Entry 5FW5 (X-ray diffraction, 1.92 A resolution); this record covers chains A and B of the 3 polymer chains in the assembly.

== Chain A (and B) ==
Name: Ras gtpase-activating protein-binding protein 1
Source organism: Homo sapiens
Notes: EC 3.6.4.12, 3.6.4.13; fragment: ntf2-like, residues 1-139; chain B of this document is another copy of the same molecule, construct and numbering; everything in this record applies to it too
Reference sequence: Q13283 (G3BP1_HUMAN); residue numbers follow UniProt; this construct covers 1-139
Sequence (140 residues; row label = number of the first residue in the row; numbering starts at 0):
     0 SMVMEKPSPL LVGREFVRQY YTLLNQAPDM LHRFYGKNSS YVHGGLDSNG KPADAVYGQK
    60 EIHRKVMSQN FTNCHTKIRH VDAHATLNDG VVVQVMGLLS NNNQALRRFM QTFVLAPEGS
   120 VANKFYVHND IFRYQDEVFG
Construct notes: expression tag (0)
Bound ions: K+ near Tyr-56 (its only coordinating residue here)
Swiss-Prot annotation at these positions:
  - cross-link (Glycyl lysine isopeptide (Lys-Gly)): Lys-36 (interchain with G-Cter in ubiquitin), Lys-50 (interchain with G-Cter in ubiquitin), Lys-59 (interchain with G-Cter in ubiquitin), Lys-64 (interchain with G-Cter in ubiquitin), Lys-76 (interchain with G-Cter in ubiquitin), Lys-123 (interchain with G-Cter in ubiquitin)
  - natural variant: Arg-78 (R78C: Found in a patient with a neurodevelopmental disorder; uncertain significance), Arg-132 (R132I: Found in a patient with a neurodevelopmental disorder; uncertain significance)
  - mutagenesis: Phe-15 (F15W: Decreased interaction with USP10), Phe-33 (F33W: Abolished interaction with CAPRIN1 and ability to undergo liquid-liquid phase separation. Abolished interaction with USP10), Lys-36 (K36R: In 10KR; abolished ubiquitination in response to heat shock, leading to decreased stress granule disassembly when associated with R-50, R-59, R-64, R-76, R-123, R-353, R-357, R-376 and R-393 ...), Lys-50 (K50R: In 10KR; abolished ubiquitination in response to heat shock, leading to decreased stress granule disassembly when associated with R-36, R-59, R-64, R-76, R-123, R-353, R-357, R-376 and R-393 ...), Lys-59 (K59R: In 10KR; abolished ubiquitination in response to heat shock, leading to decreased stress granule disassembly when associated with R-36, R-50, R-64, R-76, R-123, R-353, R-357, R-376 and R-393 ...), Lys-64 (K64R: In 10KR; abolished ubiquitination in response to heat shock, leading to decreased stress granule disassembly when associated with R-36, R-50, R-59, R-76, R-123, R-353, R-357, R-376 and R-393 ...), Lys-76 (K76R: In 10KR; abolished ubiquitination in response to heat shock, leading to decreased stress granule disassembly when associated with R-36, R-50, R-59, R-64, R-123, R-353, R-357, R-376 and R-393 ...), Lys-123 (K123R: In 10KR; abolished ubiquitination in response to heat shock, leading to decreased stress granule disassembly when associated with R-36, R-50, R-59, R-64, R-76, R-353, R-357, R-376 and R-393 ...), Phe-124 (F124W: Does not affect interaction with USP10)
What the authors report for this chain:
  - mutagenesis - F33W: abolished binding to FGDF-containing proteins (citing earlier work)
  - mutagenesis - F15A: decreased binding to DSGFSFGSK (citing earlier work)
  - mutagenesis - F124W: unchanged binding to FGDF-motifs (citing earlier work)

== Chain A / chain B interface ==
Residue-residue contacts (63; chain A residue first):
  Ser-39(A) / His-83(B)
  Pro-51(A) / His-79(B)
  Ala-54(A) / His-83(B)
  His-79(A) / Arg-132(B)
  Asp-81(A) / Ile-130(B)
  Asp-81(A) / Arg-132(B)  salt bridge
  His-83(A) / Val-41(B)
  His-83(A) / Ile-130(B)
  Ala-84(A) / His-127(B)
  Ala-84(A) / Asn-128(B)  hydrogen bond (backbone-side chain)
  Thr-85(A) / His-127(B)
  Thr-85(A) / Asn-128(B)
  Leu-86(A) / Asn-37(B)
  Leu-86(A) / Ala-115(B)  hydrophobic
  Leu-86(A) / Tyr-125(B)
  Leu-86(A) / His-127(B)
  Asn-87(A) / Asn-87(B)
  Val-91(A) / Thr-111(B)
  Val-91(A) / Asn-128(B)
  Gln-93(A) / Met-109(B)
  Gln-93(A) / Thr-111(B)  hydrogen bond
  Gln-93(A) / Ile-130(B)  hydrogen bond (side chain-backbone)
  Gln-93(A) / Arg-132(B)
  Met-95(A) / Met-109(B)  hydrophobic
  Met-95(A) / Arg-132(B)
  Met-95(A) / Gln-134(B)
  Arg-107(A) / Gln-134(B)
  Met-109(A) / Gln-93(B)  hydrogen bond (backbone-side chain)
  Met-109(A) / Met-95(B)  hydrophobic
  Met-109(A) / Phe-108(B)
  Met-109(A) / Met-109(B)  hydrophobic
  Met-109(A) / Gln-134(B)
  Gln-110(A) / Gln-93(B)
  Gln-110(A) / Met-109(B)
  Thr-111(A) / Val-91(B)
  Thr-111(A) / Gln-93(B)  hydrogen bond
  Thr-111(A) / Thr-111(B)  hydrogen bond
  Val-113(A) / Val-91(B)  hydrophobic
  Ala-115(A) / Leu-86(B)  hydrophobic
  Tyr-125(A) / Leu-86(B)
  His-127(A) / Ala-84(B)
  His-127(A) / Thr-85(B)
  His-127(A) / Leu-86(B)
  Asn-128(A) / His-83(B)
  Asn-128(A) / Ala-84(B)  hydrogen bond (side chain-backbone)
  Asn-128(A) / Thr-85(B)
  Asn-128(A) / Val-91(B)
  Ile-130(A) / Asp-81(B)
  Ile-130(A) / His-83(B)
  Ile-130(A) / Gln-93(B)
  Arg-132(A) / His-79(B)
  Arg-132(A) / Asp-81(B)  salt bridge
  Arg-132(A) / Met-95(B)
  Gln-134(A) / Arg-107(B)
  Gln-134(A) / Gln-134(B)  hydrogen bond
  Val-137(A) / Arg-78(B)
  Val-137(A) / His-79(B)
  Val-137(A) / Met-95(B)  hydrophobic
  Phe-138(A) / Arg-78(B)
  Phe-138(A) / Met-95(B)  hydrophobic
  Phe-138(A) / Gly-96(B)
  Phe-138(A) / Arg-107(B)
  Phe-138(A) / Phe-108(B)
Also at the interface, not in a pair above, chain A (31 interface residues in all): Val-41, Tyr-56, Val-94, Tyr-133
Also at the interface, not in a pair above, chain B (32 interface residues in all): Ser-39, Ala-54, Leu-97, Gln-110, Val-113, Phe-131, Tyr-133

== Summary ==
31 residues of chain A and 32 residues of chain B are in contact, with 8 hydrogen bonds and 2 salt bridges.
Polar contacts include Asp-81(A)/Arg-132(B), Ala-84(A)/Asn-128(B) and Gln-93(A)/Thr-111(B). UniProt lists 9
mutagenesis sites on chain A. From the paper: F33W of chain A abolishes binding to FGDF-containing proteins;
F15A of chain A reduces binding to DSGFSFGSK.
Both chains are Ras gtpase-activating protein-binding protein 1 (Homo sapiens). Entry 5FW5 (Crystal structure
of human G3BP1 in complex with Semliki Forest Virus nsP3-25 comprising two FGDF motives) was determined by
X-ray diffraction.
